Entry 4Y8R (X-ray diffraction, 2.70 A resolution); this record covers chains L and M of the 28 polymer chains in the assembly.

Chain L:
Molecule: Proteasome subunit beta type-6
Source organism: Saccharomyces cerevisiae S288c
Notes: EC 3.4.25.1
UniProtKB: P23724 (PSB6_YEAST); residues 1-222 here correspond to UniProt positions 20-241 (UniProt number = residue number + 19)
Chain sequence (222 residues; each row starts with the number of its first residue):
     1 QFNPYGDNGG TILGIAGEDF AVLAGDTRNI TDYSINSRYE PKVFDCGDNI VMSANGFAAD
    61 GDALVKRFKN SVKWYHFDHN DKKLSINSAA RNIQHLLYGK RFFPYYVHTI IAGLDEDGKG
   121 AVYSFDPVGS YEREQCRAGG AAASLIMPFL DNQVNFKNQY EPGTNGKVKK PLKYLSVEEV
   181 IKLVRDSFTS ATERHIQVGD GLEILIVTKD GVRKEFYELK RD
Bound ions: Mg2+: Asp222 (shared with 3 residues of chain V)

Chain M:
Molecule: Proteasome subunit beta type-7
Source organism: Saccharomyces cerevisiae S288c
Notes: EC 3.4.25.1
UniProtKB: P30657 (PSB7_YEAST); residues -12 to 233 here correspond to UniProt positions 21-266 (UniProt number = residue number + 33)
Chain sequence (246 residues; row label = number of the first residue in the row; numbers below 1 keep their minus sign (Thr-12 is residue -12)):
   -12 TQIANAGASP MVNTQQPIVT GTSVISMKYD NGVIIAADNL GSYGSLLRFN GVERLIPVGD
    48 NTVVGISGDI SDMQHIERLL KDLVTENAYD NPLADAEEAL EPSYIFEYLA TVMYQRRSKM
   108 NPLWNAIIVA GVQSNGDQFL RYVNLLGVTY SSPTLATGFG AHMANPLLRK VVDRESDIPK
   168 TTVQVAEEAI VNAMRVLYYR DARSSRNFSL AIIDKNTGLT FKKNLQVENM KWDFAKDIKG
   228 YGTQKI
Disordered / not traced: -12 to 0

How chain L and chain M interact:
Pairs across the interface (39):
  Gln1(L) with Thr1(M), hydrogen bond
  Phe2(L) with Thr1(M); Arg104(M); Met107(M); Pro109(M), hydrophobic; Leu132(M), hydrophobic; Leu133(M), hydrophobic
  Asn3(L) with Leu133(M)
  Pro4(L) with Arg104(M), hydrogen bond (backbone-side chain); Met107(M), hydrophobic; Leu133(M)
  Asn8(L) with Val135(M)
  Ser34(L) with His149(M), hydrogen bond
  Ile35(L) with Arg156(M), hydrogen bond (backbone-side chain)
  Asn36(L) with Tyr137(M); Ser139(M); Arg156(M)
  Ser37(L) with Ser138(M), hydrogen bond (side chain-backbone)
  Glu40(L) with Arg128(M), salt bridge; Tyr137(M); Ser138(M), hydrogen bond (side chain-backbone)
  Phe57(L) with Arg104(M); Leu133(M); Val135(M), hydrophobic
  Ala59(L) with Tyr101(M); Leu133(M); Gly134(M); Val135(M)
  Asp60(L) with Tyr101(M), hydrogen bond; Arg104(M), salt bridge
  Asp62(L) with Thr136(M), hydrogen bond
  Ala63(L) with Tyr101(M)
  Lys66(L) with Glu94(M), salt bridge
  Phe103(L) with Arg104(M); Ser105(M)
  Tyr105(L) with Tyr101(M)
  Glu218(L) with Arg161(M), salt bridge
  Arg221(L) with Asp160(M), salt bridge; Arg161(M)
Also at the interface, not in a pair above, chain L (25 interface residues in all): Tyr5, Gly6, Asn29, Tyr39, Lys100
Also at the interface, not in a pair above, chain M (22 interface residues in all): Trp111, Leu142

In short:
The interface between chain L and chain M involves 25 residues on one side and 22 on the other; the contacts
include 8 hydrogen bonds and 5 salt bridges. Polar contacts include Glu40(L)-Arg128(M), Asp60(L)-Arg104(M) and
Lys66(L)-Glu94(M).
Here chain L is Proteasome subunit beta type-6 and chain M is Proteasome subunit beta type-7, both from
Saccharomyces cerevisiae S288c. Entry 4Y8R (Yeast 20S proteasome beta2-H116D mutant) was determined by X-ray
diffraction, deposited together with 4Y69, 4Y6A, 4Y6V, 4Y6Z, 4Y70, 4Y74 and 34 further entries.
